PDB entry 7EA5 | electron microscopy, 3.30 A resolution | chains C and J of the 11 polymer chains in the assembly

[Chain C]
Protein: Histone H2A
Organism: Xenopus laevis
UniProtKB: Q6AZJ8 (Q6AZJ8_XENLA); residues 13-117 here correspond to UniProt positions 14-118 (UniProt number = residue number + 1)
Sequence (105 residues; each row starts with the number of its first residue):
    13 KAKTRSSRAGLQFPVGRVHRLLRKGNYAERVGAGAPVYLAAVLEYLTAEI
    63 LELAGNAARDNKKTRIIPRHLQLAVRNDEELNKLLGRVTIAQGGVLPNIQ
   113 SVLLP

[Chain J]
Molecule: 601-DNA
Sequence (145 nucleotides; row label = number of the first residue in the row):
     2 TCGGATGTATATATCTGACACGTGCCTGGAGACTAGGGAGTAATCCCCTT
    52 GGCGGTTAAAACGCGGGGGACAGCGCGTACGTGCGTTTAAGCGGTGCTAG
   102 AGCTGTCTACGACCAATTGAGCGGCCTCGGCACCGGGATTCTCGA

[Chain C / chain J interface]
Residue-residue contacts (12):
  Arg29(C) - DG122(J)  phosphate contact
  Arg29(C) - DC123(J)  salt bridge to the phosphate
  Glu41(C) - DA113(J)  phosphate contact
  Arg42(C) - DG112(J)  hydrogen bond to the sugar
  Arg42(C) - DA113(J)  phosphate contact
  Val43(C) - DG112(J)  sugar contact
  Val43(C) - DA113(J)  hydrogen bond to the phosphate
  Gly44(C) - DG112(J)  phosphate contact
  Ala45(C) - DG112(J)  phosphate contact
  Thr76(C) - DC132(J)  hydrogen bond to the phosphate
  Arg77(C) - DG131(J)  hydrogen bond to the phosphate
  Arg77(C) - DC132(J)  phosphate contact
Other interface residues (no listed pair), chain C (10 interface residues in all): Thr16, Lys75
Other interface residues (no listed pair), chain J (8 interface residues in all): DC111, DA121

[Summary]
10 residues of chain C face 8 of chain J across their interface, with 4 hydrogen bonds and 1 salt bridge.
Polar contacts include Arg42(C)-DG112(J), Val43(C)-DA113(J) and Thr76(C)-DC132(J).
Chain C is Histone H2A (Xenopus laevis) and chain J is 601-DNA; the structure, Yeast Set2 bound to a
nucleosome containing oncohistone mutations, was determined by electron microscopy together with 7EA8 from the
same study.
